PDB entry 7AEF | electron microscopy, 2.80 A resolution | chains F and V of the 48 polymer chains in the assembly

== Chain F ==
Protein: baseplate protein (Algo12)
From: Algoriphagus machipongonensis
UniProtKB: A3HTB3 (A3HTB3_9BACT); residue numbers follow UniProt; this construct covers 1-933
Chain sequence (933 residues; row label = number of the first residue in the row):
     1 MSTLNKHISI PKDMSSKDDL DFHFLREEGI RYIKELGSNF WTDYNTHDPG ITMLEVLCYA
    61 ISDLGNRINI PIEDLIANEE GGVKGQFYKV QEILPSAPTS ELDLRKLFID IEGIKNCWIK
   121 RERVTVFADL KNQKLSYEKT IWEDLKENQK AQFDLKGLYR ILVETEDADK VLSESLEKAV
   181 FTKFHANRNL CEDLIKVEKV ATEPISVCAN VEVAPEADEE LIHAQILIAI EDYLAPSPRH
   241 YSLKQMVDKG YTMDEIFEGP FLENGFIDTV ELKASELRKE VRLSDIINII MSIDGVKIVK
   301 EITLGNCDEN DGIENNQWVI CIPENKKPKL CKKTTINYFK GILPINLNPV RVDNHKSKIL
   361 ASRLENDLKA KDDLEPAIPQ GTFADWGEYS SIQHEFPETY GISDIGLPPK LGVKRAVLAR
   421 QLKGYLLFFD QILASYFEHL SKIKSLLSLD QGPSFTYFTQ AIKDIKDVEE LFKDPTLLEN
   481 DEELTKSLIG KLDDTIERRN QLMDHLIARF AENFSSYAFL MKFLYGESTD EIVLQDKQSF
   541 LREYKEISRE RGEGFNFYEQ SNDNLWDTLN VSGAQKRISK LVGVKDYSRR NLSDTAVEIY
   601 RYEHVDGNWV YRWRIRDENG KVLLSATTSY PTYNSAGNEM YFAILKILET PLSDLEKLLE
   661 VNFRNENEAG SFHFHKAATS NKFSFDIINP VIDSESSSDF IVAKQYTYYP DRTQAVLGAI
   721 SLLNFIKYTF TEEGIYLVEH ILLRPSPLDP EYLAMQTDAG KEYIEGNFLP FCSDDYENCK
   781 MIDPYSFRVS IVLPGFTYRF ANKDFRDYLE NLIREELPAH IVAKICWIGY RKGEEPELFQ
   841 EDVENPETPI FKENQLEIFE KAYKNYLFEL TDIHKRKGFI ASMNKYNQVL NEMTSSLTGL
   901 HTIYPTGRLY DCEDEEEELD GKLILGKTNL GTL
Disordered / not traced: 1-2, 552-933

== Chain V ==
Protein: Putative tail lysozyme
From: Algoriphagus machipongonensis
UniProtKB: A3HTB5 (A3HTB5_9BACT); residue numbers follow UniProt; this construct covers 1-137
Chain sequence (137 residues; row label = number of the first residue in the row):
     1 MMEKSKDFLG TGWGFPPEFE TSIGQVKTTS GVEDIQKSLE ILFSTKIGER IMQPTYGCNL
    61 DELLFSPINR TLKTYVIELI KNAILYHEPR IDPEKIDITQ GNEIEGELLI HLQYIVRATN
   121 SRKNMVYPFY LEEGTNI
Disordered / not traced: 1-3, 137

== Interface between chain F and chain V ==
Pairs across the interface - 42 pairs, chain F then chain V:
  Phe-22(F) / Met-52(V)  hydrophobic
  Lys-34(F) / Tyr-127(V)
  Ser-38(F) / Tyr-127(V)
  Phe-40(F) / Thr-11(V)
  Trp-41(F) / Thr-11(V)
  Thr-42(F) / Gly-10(V)
  Thr-42(F) / Thr-11(V)  hydrogen bond (side chain-backbone)
  Thr-42(F) / Met-125(V)
  Thr-42(F) / Val-126(V)
  Thr-42(F) / Tyr-127(V)  hydrogen bond (backbone-backbone)
  Asp-43(F) / Thr-11(V)  hydrogen bond (backbone-backbone)
  Asp-43(F) / Asp-34(V)
  Asp-43(F) / Arg-90(V)  salt bridge
  Tyr-44(F) / Met-125(V)  hydrogen bond (backbone-backbone)
  Tyr-44(F) / Tyr-127(V)  hydrophobic
  Asn-45(F) / Asn-124(V)  hydrogen bond
  Asn-45(F) / Met-125(V)  hydrogen bond (side chain-backbone)
  Thr-46(F) / Arg-50(V)  hydrogen bond (backbone-side chain)
  Thr-46(F) / Tyr-56(V)
  His-47(F) / Asp-34(V)  salt bridge
  His-47(F) / Ser-38(V)
  His-47(F) / Ile-41(V)
  His-47(F) / Tyr-56(V)
  His-47(F) / Arg-90(V)
  Asp-48(F) / Trp-13(V)
  Pro-49(F) / Gly-14(V)
  Thr-52(F) / Arg-50(V)  hydrogen bond
  Glu-55(F) / Arg-50(V)  salt bridge
  Glu-55(F) / Gln-53(V)
  Tyr-59(F) / Ile-51(V)  hydrophobic
  Glu-395(F) / Ile-51(V)
  Pro-397(F) / Glu-49(V)
  Thr-399(F) / Phe-15(V)
  Thr-399(F) / Ser-44(V)
  Tyr-400(F) / Phe-15(V)  hydrophobic
  Arg-415(F) / Phe-15(V)
  Leu-418(F) / Pro-16(V)
  Leu-418(F) / Glu-18(V)
  Gln-421(F) / Glu-18(V)
  Gln-421(F) / Phe-19(V)  hydrogen bond (side chain-backbone)
  Tyr-425(F) / Trp-13(V)
  Tyr-425(F) / Phe-19(V)  hydrophobic
Also at the interface, not in a pair above, chain F (29 interface residues in all): Gly-50, Met-53, Glu-398, Lys-414, Leu-422
Also at the interface, not in a pair above, chain V (30 interface residues in all): Gly-12, Pro-17, Glu-40, Thr-45, Lys-123, Tyr-130, Leu-131

== Summary ==
29 residues of chain F face 30 of chain V across their interface, with 9 hydrogen bonds and 3 salt bridges.
Polar contacts include Asp-43(F)/Arg-90(V), His-47(F)/Asp-34(V) and Glu-55(F)/Arg-50(V).
Here chain F is baseplate protein (Algo12) and chain V is Putative tail lysozyme, both from Algoriphagus
machipongonensis. Entry 7AEF (Cryo-EM structure of an extracellular contractile injection system in marine
bacterium Algoriphagus machipongonensis, the baseplate complex ...) was determined by electron microscopy
together with 7ADZ, 7AE0 and 7AEB from the same study.
